9H80 - chains M and J of the 13 polymer chains in the assembly; structure by electron microscopy, 2.50 A resolution.

# Chain M
Protein: PelB
Source organism: Pseudomonas aeruginosa
Reference sequence: Q9HZE5 (Q9HZE5_PSEAE); numbering as in UniProt (aligned over 1-1193)
Sequence (1193 residues; numbered 1 to 1193; the number before each row is that of its first residue):
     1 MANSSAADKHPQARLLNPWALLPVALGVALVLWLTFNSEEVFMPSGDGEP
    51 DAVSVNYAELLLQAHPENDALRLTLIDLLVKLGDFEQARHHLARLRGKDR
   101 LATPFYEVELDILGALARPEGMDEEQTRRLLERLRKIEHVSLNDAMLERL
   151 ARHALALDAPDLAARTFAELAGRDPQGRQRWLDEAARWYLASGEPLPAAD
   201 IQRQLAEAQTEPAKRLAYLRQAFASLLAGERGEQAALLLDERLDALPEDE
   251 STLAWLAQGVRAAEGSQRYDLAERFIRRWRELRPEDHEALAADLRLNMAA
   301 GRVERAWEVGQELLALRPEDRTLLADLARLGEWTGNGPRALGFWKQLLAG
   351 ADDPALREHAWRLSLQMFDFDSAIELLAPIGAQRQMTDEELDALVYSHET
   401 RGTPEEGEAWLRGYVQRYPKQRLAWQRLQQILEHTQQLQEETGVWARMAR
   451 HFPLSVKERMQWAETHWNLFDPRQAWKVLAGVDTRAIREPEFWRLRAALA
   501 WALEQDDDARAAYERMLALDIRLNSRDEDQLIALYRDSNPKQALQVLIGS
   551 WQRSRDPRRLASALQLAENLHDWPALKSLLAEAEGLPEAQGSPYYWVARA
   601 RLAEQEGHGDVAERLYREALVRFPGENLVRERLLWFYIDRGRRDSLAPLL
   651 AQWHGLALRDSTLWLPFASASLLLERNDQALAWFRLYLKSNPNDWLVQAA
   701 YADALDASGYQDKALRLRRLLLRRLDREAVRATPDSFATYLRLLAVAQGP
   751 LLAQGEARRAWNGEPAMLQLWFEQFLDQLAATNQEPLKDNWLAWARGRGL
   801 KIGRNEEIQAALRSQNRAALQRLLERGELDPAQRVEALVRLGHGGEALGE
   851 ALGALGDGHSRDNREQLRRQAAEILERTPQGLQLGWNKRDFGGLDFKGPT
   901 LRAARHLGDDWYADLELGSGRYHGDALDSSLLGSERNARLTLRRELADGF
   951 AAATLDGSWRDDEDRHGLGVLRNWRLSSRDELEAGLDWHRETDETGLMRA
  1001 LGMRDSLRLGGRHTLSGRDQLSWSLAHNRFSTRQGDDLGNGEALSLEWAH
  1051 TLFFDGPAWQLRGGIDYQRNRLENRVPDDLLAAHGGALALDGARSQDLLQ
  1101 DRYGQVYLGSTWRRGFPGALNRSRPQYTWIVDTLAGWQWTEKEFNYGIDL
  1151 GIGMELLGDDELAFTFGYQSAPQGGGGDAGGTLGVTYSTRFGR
Unresolved in the structure: 1-802
Residues lining bound ligands:
  - phosphatidylethanolamine (PTY), molecule 1: Trp886, Lys897, Leu1162, Phe1164, Thr1165, Phe1166, Leu1183, Gly1184, Val1185
  - phosphatidylethanolamine (PTY), molecule 2: Asp948, Trp974, Leu976, Leu982, Ala984, Leu1009
  - phosphatidylethanolamine (PTY), molecule 3: Leu1015, Ser1016, Asp1019, Trp1048
  - phosphatidylethanolamine (PTY), molecule 4: Trp1048, His1050, Leu1061
  - phosphatidylethanolamine (PTY), molecule 5: Leu1052, Trp1059, Leu1061, Leu1108, Gly1109, Ser1110, Trp1112, Thr1133
  - phosphatidylethanolamine (PTY), molecule 6: Phe1053, Trp1059, Trp1112
  - phosphatidylethanolamine (PTY), molecule 7: Gly1056, Pro1057, Arg1114, Tyr1127, Trp1129, Ile1130, Val1131, Ile1148, Leu1150, Gly1151, Ile1152
  - phosphatidylethanolamine (PTY), molecule 8: Pro1057, Trp1112, Trp1129, Val1131, Thr1133
  - phosphatidylethanolamine (PTY), molecule 9: Glu1155, Leu1156, Leu1157
Reported in the primary citation:
  - contacts within the chain: Tyr922-Arg999, Glu935-Arg999
  - binding site for phosphatidylethanolamine: Leu1150, Ile1152, Phe1164, Phe1166
  - binding site for phosphatidylethanolamine: Lys897 (from molecular simulation)

# Chain J
Protein: PelC
Source organism: Pseudomonas aeruginosa
Reference sequence: Q9HZE6 (Q9HZE6_PSEAE); residues 1-172 here = UniProt positions 1-172
Sequence (172 residues; numbered 1 to 172; the number before each row is that of its first residue):
     1 MQSIRCLALAAVALFMAGCSSFTSESATPLARGAQWGLVPLLNYSQAPQA
    51 GERAEQILLSVLAEEGVRPRLYPAQPQGDLQLVDDRERQQRALDWARQQK
   101 LAYVVTGSVEEWQYKNGLDGEPAVGVSLQVLEPASGRVLWSTSGARAGWS
   151 RESLAGAAQKVLRELVGDLRLE
Unresolved in the structure: 1-18
Residues lining bound ligands:
  - phosphatidylethanolamine (PTY), molecule 1: Cys19, Ser20, Arg146, Ala147, Gly148, Trp149
  - phosphatidylethanolamine (PTY), molecule 2: Trp149, Ser150, Arg151
Reported in the primary citation:
  - binding site for phosphatidylethanolamine: Trp149
  - mutagenesis - W149A: abolished binding to PelB (chain M)

# How chain M and chain J interact
Pairs across the interface (13; chain M residue first):
  Arg817(M) with Asn116(J); Gly117(J)
  Ala818(M) with Asn116(J)
  Gln821(M) with Gly117(J)
  Leu841(M) with Gly117(J); Leu118(J), hydrogen bond (backbone-backbone)
  Gly842(M) with Leu118(J)
  His843(M) with Leu118(J)
  Asp910(M) with Leu118(J)
  Arg944(M) with Asp119(J), salt bridge
  Glu945(M) with Leu118(J)
  Leu946(M) with Leu118(J); Asp119(J)
Also at the interface, not in a pair above, chain M (11 interface residues in all): Ala947

# Summary
11 residues of chain M and 4 residues of chain J are in contact; the contacts include 1 hydrogen bond and 1
salt bridge. Polar contacts include Arg944(M)-Asp119(J) and Leu841(M)-Leu118(J). From the paper: a binding
site for phosphatidylethanolamine at Leu1150(M), Ile1152(M) and Trp149(J) among others; W149A of chain J
abolishes binding to PelB (chain M).
Chain M is PelB and chain J is PelC, both from Pseudomonas aeruginosa; the structure, Structure of the outer
membrane exopolysaccharide transporter PelBC, was determined by electron microscopy.
